PDB entry 9GM8 | electron microscopy, 3.90 A resolution | chains G and A of the 8 polymer chains in the assembly

[Chain G]
Protein: Acyl carrier protein
Source organism: Escherichia coli
UniProtKB: P0A6A8 (ACP_ECOLI); residues 0-77 here correspond to UniProt positions 1-78 (UniProt number = residue number + 1)
Chain sequence (78 residues; row label = number of the first residue in the row; numbering starts at 0):
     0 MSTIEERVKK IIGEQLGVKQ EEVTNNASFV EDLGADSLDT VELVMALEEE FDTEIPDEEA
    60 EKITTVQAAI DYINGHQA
Unresolved in the structure: 0-1, 74-77
Modified positions: Ser-36 (4'-phosphopanthetheine-serine; 4HH)

[Chain A]
Protein: Chromosome partition protein MukB
Source organism: Photorhabdus thracensis
UniProtKB: A0A0F7LRY2 (A0A0F7LRY2_9GAMM); residues 1-1482 here = UniProt positions 1-1482
Chain sequence (1482 residues; each row starts with the number of its first residue):
     1 MIERGKFRSL TLVNWNGFFA RTFDLDELVT TLSGGNGAGK STTMAAFVTA LIPDLTLLHF
    61 RNTTEAGATS GSRDKGLHGK LRAGVCYSTL DVINSRHQRV VVGVRLQQVA GRDRKVDIKP
   121 FMIQGLPTAI QPTQLLTENV GERQARVLPL NELKDRLDEM EGVQFKQFNS ITDYHAQMFD
   181 LGVIPKRLRS ASDRSKFYRL IEASLYGGIS SAITRSLRDY LLPENSGVRK AFQDMEAALR
   241 ENRITLEAIR VTQSDRDLFK HLITEATSYV SADYMRHANE RRTHLDEALA LRGELFGSHK
   301 QLATEQYRHV EMARELAEQS GASSDLETDH QAASDHLNLV QTAMRQQEKI DRYQVDLEEL
   361 SYRLEEQTDV VEEAGELQAE YEARTEATEQ EVDELKSQLA DYQQALDVQQ TRAIQYQQAL
   421 QALERARELC RLPDLSVDNA EEWLETFQAK EQQATEALLA LEQKLSVADA AHNQFEQAYQ
   481 LVKNIVGETS RSEAWQSARE LLRDWPSQRH LADRVQPLRM RLSELEQRLN NQQNAERLLS
   541 EFCKRQGRQY QAEDLEALQN ELEARQEALS LSVNEGGERR MEMRQELEQL KQKIQSLTAR
   601 APVWLAAQDT LNQLCEQSGE TLASSNDVTE YMQQLLERER EATVERDEVA AQKRELEKQI
   661 ERLSQPSGAE DSRMIALAER FGGVLLSEIY DDITIDDAPY FSALYGPARH GIVVPDLSLV
   721 RPHLETLEDC PEDLYLIEGD PQSFDDSVFN AEEQTNAVLV KSSDRQWRYS RYPELPLFGR
   781 AARENRLEAL NLERDALAER YATLSFDVQK IQRAHQAFSQ FVGKHLSVAF DTDPEAEIRE
   841 LRQRHTELER EVSRFEDQTQ QQRQQYAQAK ESLTTLNRLI PQVTLLLDET LIDRVEEVRE
   901 EMDEAQEAAR FLQQHGSALT KLEPMVAVLQ SDPQQHEQLQ QDYETAKHSQ HQAKQQAFAL
   961 VEIVQRRVHF SYSDSAGMLS ENADLNDKLR QRLEHAESDR SRAREQLRQQ QAQYSQFNQV
  1021 LASLKSSYET KQDMLKELLQ EMKDIGVQAD ANAEMRARER RDRLHEALSV NRSRVNQLEK
  1081 QIAFCEAEME NVQKKLRKLE RDYYQIREQV VSAKAGWCAV MRMVKDNGVE RRLHRRELAY
  1141 MEGGALRSMS DKALGALRLA VADNEHLRDA LRLSEDPKRP ERKVQFFIAV YQHLRERIRQ
  1201 DIIRTDDPVD AIEQMEIELA RLTEELTARE QKLAISSKSV ANIIRKTIQR EQNRIRMLNQ
  1261 GLQAVSFGQV RGVRLNVNVR ESHAILLDVL SEQQEQHQDL FNSQRLTFSE AMAKLYQRLN
  1321 PQVDMGQRLP QTIGEELLDY RNYLELDVEV NRGSDGWLKA ESGALSTGEA IGTGMSILVM
  1381 VVQSWEEESR RLRGKDISPC RLLFLDEAAR LDAKSIATLF ELCERLQMQL IIAAPENISP
  1441 EKGTTYKLVR KVFKNHEHVH VVGLRGFGQD APATQLISDV TA
Unresolved in the structure: 1, 341-525, 884-1056, 1469-1482
Metal / ion sites: Mg2+: Ser-41 (together with ATP)
Ligand contacts:
  - ATP (adenosine-5'-triphosphate), molecule 1: Gly-35, Asn-36, Gly-37, Ala-38, Gly-39, Lys-40, Ser-41, Thr-42, Gly-76, Gly-79, Lys-80, Glu-1407, Arg-1450
  - ATP, molecule 2: Gln-1269, Arg-1352, Gly-1363, Ala-1364, Leu-1365, Ser-1366, Thr-1367, Gly-1368, Glu-1369

[Interface between chain G and chain A]
Pairs across the interface - 25 pairs, chain G then chain A:
  Gln-14(G) with Lys-1114(A), hydrogen bond (backbone-side chain)
  Gly-16(G) with Arg-1122(A)
  Ser-36(G) with Leu-289(A); Arg-292(A); Gly-293(A)
  Leu-37(G) with Arg-281(A)
  Asp-38(G) with Lys-1114(A), salt bridge
  Val-40(G) with Leu-289(A), hydrophobic
  Glu-41(G) with Arg-281(A), salt bridge; Leu-285(A); Val-1110(A); Lys-1114(A)
  Met-44(G) with Ala-288(A), hydrophobic; Tyr-1103(A), hydrophobic; Arg-1107(A)
  Ala-45(G) with Val-1111(A), hydrophobic
  Glu-47(G) with Arg-292(A), salt bridge; Tyr-1103(A), hydrogen bond; Arg-1107(A), salt bridge
  Glu-48(G) with Tyr-1104(A); Arg-1107(A), salt bridge
  Thr-52(G) with Arg-1107(A)
  Glu-53(G) with Phe-296(A)
  Ile-54(G) with Arg-292(A), hydrogen bond (backbone-side chain)
  Asp-56(G) with Arg-292(A), salt bridge
Other interface residues (no listed pair), chain G (17 interface residues in all): Glu-13, Pro-55
Other interface residues (no listed pair), chain A (17 interface residues in all): Glu-1108, Ala-1115, Cys-1118

[Overview]
The chain G/chain A interface involves 17 residues from each chain; the contacts include 3 hydrogen bonds and
6 salt bridges. Polar pairs include Asp-38(G)/Lys-1114(A), Glu-41(G)/Arg-281(A) and Glu-47(G)/Arg-292(A).
Bound to chain A: ATP.
Chain G is Acyl carrier protein (Escherichia coli) and chain A is Chromosome partition protein MukB
(Photorhabdus thracensis); the structure, MukBEF in a nucleotide-bound state with open neck gate, was
determined by electron microscopy (same publication as 9GM6, 9GM7, 9GM9, 9GMA, 9GMB and 9GMD).
